PDB entry 8QYD | electron microscopy, 2.67 A resolution | chains A and G of the 7 polymer chains in the assembly

# Chain A
Protein: Anti-phage defense ZorAB system ZorA
Organism: Escherichia coli
UniProtKB: A0A0V7WZR2 (A0A0V7WZR2_ECOLX); numbering as in UniProt (aligned over 1-729)
Chain sequence (729 residues; row label = number of the first residue in the row):
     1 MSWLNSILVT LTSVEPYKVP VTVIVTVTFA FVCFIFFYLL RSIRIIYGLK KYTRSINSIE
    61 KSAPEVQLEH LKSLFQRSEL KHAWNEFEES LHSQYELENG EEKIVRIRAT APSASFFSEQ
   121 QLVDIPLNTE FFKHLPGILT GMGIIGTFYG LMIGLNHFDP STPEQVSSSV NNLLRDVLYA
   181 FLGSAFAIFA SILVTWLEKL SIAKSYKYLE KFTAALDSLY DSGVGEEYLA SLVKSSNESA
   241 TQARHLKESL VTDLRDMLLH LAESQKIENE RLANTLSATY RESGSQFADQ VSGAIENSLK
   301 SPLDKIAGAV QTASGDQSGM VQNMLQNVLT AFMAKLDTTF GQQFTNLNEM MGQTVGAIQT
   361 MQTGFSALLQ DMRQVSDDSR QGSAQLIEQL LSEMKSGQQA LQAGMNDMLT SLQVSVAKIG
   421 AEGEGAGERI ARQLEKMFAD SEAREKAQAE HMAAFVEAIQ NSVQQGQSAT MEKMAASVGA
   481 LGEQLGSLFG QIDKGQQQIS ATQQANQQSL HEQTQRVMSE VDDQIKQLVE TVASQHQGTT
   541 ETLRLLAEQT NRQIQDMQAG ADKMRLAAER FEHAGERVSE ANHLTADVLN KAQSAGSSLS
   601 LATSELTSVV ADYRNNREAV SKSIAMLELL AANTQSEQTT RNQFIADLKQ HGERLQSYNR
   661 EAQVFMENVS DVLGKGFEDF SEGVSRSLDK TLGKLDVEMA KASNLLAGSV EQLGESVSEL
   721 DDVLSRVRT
Disordered / not traced: 281-729
Bound ions: Ca2+ site 1: Glu-86, Glu-89 (shared with 2 residues of chain B); Ca2+ site 2: Asp-217, Tyr-220 (shared with 2 residues of chain E)
Reported in the primary citation:
  - Ca2+ coordination: Asp-217, Tyr-220
  - contacts within the chain: His-92/Tyr-228
  - self-association interface (contacts with another copy of this molecule): Leu-250, Leu-254, Leu-258, Leu-261
  - binding site for palmitic acid: Leu-250, Leu-254, Leu-258, Leu-261
  - mutagenesis - L250G/L254G/L258G/L261G, L250N/L254N/L258N/L261N: decreased stability in response to TMD domain

# Chain G
Protein: Membrane protein
Organism: Escherichia coli
UniProtKB: A0A0V7WZP0 (A0A0V7WZP0_ECOLX); residues 1-246 here = UniProt positions 1-246
Chain sequence (246 residues; row label = number of the first residue in the row):
     1 MFGNAFGVKK RRSDEAEKPF WISYADLMTA MMVLFLVVMV ASLSSVTQRI QRAEQGEKAR
    61 GQDISRLCER LELHARNVNK NIVVDCHDNR ISFGEAGRFA HNQFFLNAEG QKALQDVVPL
   121 VLEASNSEEG KKWFKQIVIE GFTDTDGSYL YNLHLSLQRS EWVMCSLLDS RSPLQKNISA
   181 EQQLQIRKLF LAGGVSFNNA KESKEASRRV ELRMQFFGLK DKRDKADEVD FPPVVNKEVC
   241 QLVMPL
Cystine bridges: Cys-68/Cys-86, Cys-165/Cys-240
Reported in the primary citation:
  - mutagenesis - D26N: abolished localization to ZorD
  - mutagenesis - Y151A/N152A/L155A/R159A: decreased stability

# Interface between chain A and chain G
Residue-residue contacts - 4 pairs, chain A then chain G:
  Thr-140(A) with Trp-21(G)
  Ile-144(A) with Phe-20(G), hydrophobic; Trp-21(G), hydrophobic
  Phe-148(A) with Tyr-24(G), hydrophobic
Also at the interface, not in a pair above, chain A (4 interface residues in all): Gly-225
Also at the interface, not in a pair above, chain G (6 interface residues in all): Met-1, Leu-27, Met-28

# In short
Chain A and chain G form an interface of 4 and 6 residues respectively. Glu-86(A) and Glu-89(A) form the Ca2+
site 1. The paper reports a binding site for palmitic acid at Leu-250(A), Leu-254(A) and Leu-258(A) among
others; L250G/L254G/L258G/L261G and L250N/L254N/L258N/L261N of chain A reduce stability in response to TMD
domain; 4 substitutions were tested in all.
Chain A is Anti-phage defense ZorAB system ZorA and chain G is Membrane protein, both from Escherichia coli;
the structure, Zorya anti-bacteriophage defense system ZorAB, was determined by electron microscopy, deposited
together with 8QYH, 8QYK and 8QYY.
